Entry 8YON (electron microscopy, 6.73 A resolution (low resolution: residue-level contacts below are approximate; hydrogen-bond / salt-bridge calls are withheld)); this record covers chains C and F of the 6 polymer chains in the assembly.

== Chain C ==
Molecule: DNA topoisomerase (ATP-hydrolyzing)
Organism: Enterobacteria phage T6
Notes: EC 5.6.2.2
UniProt: A0A346FJ89 (A0A346FJ89_BPT6); numbering as in UniProt (aligned over 1-605)
Chain sequence (611 residues; row label = number of the first residue in the row):
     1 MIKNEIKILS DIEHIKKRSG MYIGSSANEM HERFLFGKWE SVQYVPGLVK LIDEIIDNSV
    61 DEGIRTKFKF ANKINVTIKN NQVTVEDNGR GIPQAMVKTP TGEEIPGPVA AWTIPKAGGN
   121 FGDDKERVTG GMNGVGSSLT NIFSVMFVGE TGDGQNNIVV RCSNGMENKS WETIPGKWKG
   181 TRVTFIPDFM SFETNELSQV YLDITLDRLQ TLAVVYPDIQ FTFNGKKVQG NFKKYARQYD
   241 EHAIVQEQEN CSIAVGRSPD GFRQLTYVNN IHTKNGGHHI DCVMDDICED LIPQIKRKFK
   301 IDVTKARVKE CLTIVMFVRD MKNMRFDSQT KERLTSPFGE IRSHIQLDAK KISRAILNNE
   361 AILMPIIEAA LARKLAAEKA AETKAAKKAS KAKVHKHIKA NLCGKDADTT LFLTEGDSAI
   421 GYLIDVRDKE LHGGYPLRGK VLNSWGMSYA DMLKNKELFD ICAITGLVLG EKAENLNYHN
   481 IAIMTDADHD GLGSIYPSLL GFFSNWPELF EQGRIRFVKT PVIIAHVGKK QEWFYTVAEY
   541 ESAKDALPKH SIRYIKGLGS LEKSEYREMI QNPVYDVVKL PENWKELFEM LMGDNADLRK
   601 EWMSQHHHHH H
Not modelled in the structure: 606-611
Construct notes: expression tag (606-611)
Small-molecule neighbours: AMP-PNP (ANP; phosphoaminophosphonic acid-adenylate ester): Glu54, Ile55, Asn58, Ser59, Glu62, Asp87, Ile92, Ala111, Trp112, Ala117, Gly118, Gly119, Asn120, Gly131, Met132, Asn133, Gly134, Val135, Gly136, Ser137, Ser138, Thr181, Val183, Gln329, Lys331

== Chain F ==
Molecule: 52-nt DNA strand
Sequence (52 nucleotides; each row starts with the number of its first residue):
     1 ATATATATAT ATATGTGTAT ATATACACAC ATACATATAC ATATATATGC AT
Not modelled in the structure: 51-52

== How chain C and chain F interact ==
Residue-residue contacts (12):
  Leu442(C) with DT24(F); DA25(F)
  Asn443(C) with DA25(F); DC26(F)
  Asn455(C) with DT24(F)
  Leu591(C) with DC26(F)
  Ala596(C) with DA27(F); DC28(F)
  Asp597(C) with DC28(F)
  Arg599(C) with DC26(F); DA27(F)
  Lys600(C) with DC28(F)
Other interface residues (no listed pair), chain C (11 interface residues in all): Val441, Met592, Gly593

== Summary ==
The interface between chain C and chain F involves 11 residues on one side and 5 on the other. Ligands of
chain C: AMP-PNP.
Here chain C is DNA topoisomerase (ATP-hydrolyzing) (Enterobacteria phage T6) and chain F is a 52-nt DNA
strand. Entry 8YON (structure of phage T6 full-length topoisomerase II bound with DNA) was determined by
electron microscopy together with 8YLU, 8YO3, 8YO4, 8YO5, 8YO7 and 8YOD from the same study.
